5N0Z - chain A; structure by X-ray diffraction, 2.52 A resolution.

# Chain A
Name: Protein-arginine deiminase type-4
From: Homo sapiens
Notes: EC 3.5.3.15
Reference sequence: Q9UM07 (PADI4_HUMAN); residue numbers follow UniProt; this construct covers 1-663
Sequence (670 residues; numbered -6 to 663; the number before each row is that of its first residue; numbers below 1 keep their minus sign (Gly-6 is residue -6)):
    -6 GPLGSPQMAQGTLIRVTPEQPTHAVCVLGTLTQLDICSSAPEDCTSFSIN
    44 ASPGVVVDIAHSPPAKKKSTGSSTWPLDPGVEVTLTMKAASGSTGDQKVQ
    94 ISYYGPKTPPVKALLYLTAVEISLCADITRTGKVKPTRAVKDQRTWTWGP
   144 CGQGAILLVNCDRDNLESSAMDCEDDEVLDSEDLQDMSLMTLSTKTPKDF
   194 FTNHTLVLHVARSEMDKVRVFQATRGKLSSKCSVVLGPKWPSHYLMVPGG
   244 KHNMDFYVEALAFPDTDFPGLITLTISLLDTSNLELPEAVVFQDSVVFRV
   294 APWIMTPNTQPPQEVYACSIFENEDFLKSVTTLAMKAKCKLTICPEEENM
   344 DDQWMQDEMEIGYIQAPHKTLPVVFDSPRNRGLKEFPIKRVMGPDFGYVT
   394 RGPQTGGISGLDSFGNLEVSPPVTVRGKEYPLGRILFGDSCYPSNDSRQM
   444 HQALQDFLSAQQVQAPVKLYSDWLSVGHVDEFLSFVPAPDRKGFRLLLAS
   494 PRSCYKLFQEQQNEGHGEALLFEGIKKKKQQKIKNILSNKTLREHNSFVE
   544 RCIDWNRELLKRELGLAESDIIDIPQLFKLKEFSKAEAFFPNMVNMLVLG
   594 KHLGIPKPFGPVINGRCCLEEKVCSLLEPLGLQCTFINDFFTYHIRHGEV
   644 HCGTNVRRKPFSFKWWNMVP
Unresolved in the structure: -6 to 2, 55-65, 129-134, 218-223
Covalent attachments: compound 8FT linked to Cys645
Construct notes: expression tag (-6 to 0); engineered mutation Ser55 (Gly in Q9UM07), Ala82 (Val in Q9UM07), Ala112 (Gly in Q9UM07)
Metal / ion sites: Ca2+ site 1: Asn153, Asp155, Asp157, Asp165, Asp176, Asp179; Ca2+ site 2: Asp155, Asp157, Asp179, Asp388; Ca2+ site 3: Asp165, Asp168, Glu170; Ca2+ site 4: Gln349, Glu353, Phe407, Leu410, Glu411; Ca2+ site 5: Glu351, Asp369, Ser370, Asn373
Small-molecule neighbours: 8FT (2-ethyl-N-[(1S)-4-(2-fluoranylethanimidoylamino)-1-(4-methoxy-1-methyl-benzimidazol-2-yl)butyl]-3-oxidanylidene-1H-isoindole-4-carboxamide): Asp344, Gln346, Trp347, Gln349, Asp350, Arg372, Arg374, Gly403, Ser406, Gly408, Val469, His471, Asp473, Glu474, Asn588, Arg639, His640, Gly641
Curated features (UniProtKB/Swiss-Prot):
  - active site: Asp350, His471, Asp473, Cys645
  - binding site (Ca(2+)): Asn153, Asp155, Asp157, Asp165, Asp168, Glu170, Asp176, Asp179, Gln349, Glu351, Glu353, Asp369, Ser370, Asn373, Asp388, Phe407, Leu410, Glu411
  - binding site (substrate): Arg374, Arg639
  - modified residue (Citrulline): Arg205, Arg212, Arg218, Arg372, Arg374, Arg383
  - natural variant: Ala82 (V82A: Does not affect catalytic activity; this construct carries the variant), Ala112 (G112A: Does not affect catalytic activity; this construct carries the variant)
  - mutagenesis: Gln346 (Q346A: Impaired binding of TDFA Inhibitor), Arg374 (R374A: Strongly reduces enzymatic activity; R374Q: Impaired binding of TDFA Inhibitor), Arg639 (R639Q: Impaired binding of TDFA Inhibitor), Cys645 (C645A: Abolishes enzymatic activity)
From the paper describing this entry:
  - binding site for 8FT: Trp347, Asp350, His471, Asp473, Cys645
  - conformationally variable residues (side-chain flip): Arg639

# Summary
Compound 8FT is covalently linked to Cys645. Asn153, Asp155, Asp157, Asp165, Asp176 and Asp179 coordinate Ca2+
site 1. UniProt lists 4 active-site residues, 18 Ca2+-binding residues, substrate-binding residues Arg374 and
Arg639 and 4 mutagenesis sites. The paper reports a binding site for 8FT at Trp347, Asp350 and His471 among
others; conformational variability at Arg639.
Chain A is Protein-arginine deiminase type-4 (Homo sapiens); the structure, hPAD4 crystal complex with
AFM-41a, was determined by X-ray diffraction, deposited together with 5N0Y and 5N1B.
